Entry 9DUS (electron microscopy, 3.12 A resolution); this record covers chains A and E of the 5 polymer chains in the assembly.

Chain A:
Molecule: RNA-directed RNA polymerase L
Organism: Measles virus strain Edmonston-B
Notes: EC 2.7.7.48, 3.6.1.-, 2.7.7.88, 2.1.1.-
UniProt: Q83626 (Q83626_9MONO); residue numbers follow UniProt; this construct covers 1-2183
Chain sequence (2183 residues; row label = number of the first residue in the row):
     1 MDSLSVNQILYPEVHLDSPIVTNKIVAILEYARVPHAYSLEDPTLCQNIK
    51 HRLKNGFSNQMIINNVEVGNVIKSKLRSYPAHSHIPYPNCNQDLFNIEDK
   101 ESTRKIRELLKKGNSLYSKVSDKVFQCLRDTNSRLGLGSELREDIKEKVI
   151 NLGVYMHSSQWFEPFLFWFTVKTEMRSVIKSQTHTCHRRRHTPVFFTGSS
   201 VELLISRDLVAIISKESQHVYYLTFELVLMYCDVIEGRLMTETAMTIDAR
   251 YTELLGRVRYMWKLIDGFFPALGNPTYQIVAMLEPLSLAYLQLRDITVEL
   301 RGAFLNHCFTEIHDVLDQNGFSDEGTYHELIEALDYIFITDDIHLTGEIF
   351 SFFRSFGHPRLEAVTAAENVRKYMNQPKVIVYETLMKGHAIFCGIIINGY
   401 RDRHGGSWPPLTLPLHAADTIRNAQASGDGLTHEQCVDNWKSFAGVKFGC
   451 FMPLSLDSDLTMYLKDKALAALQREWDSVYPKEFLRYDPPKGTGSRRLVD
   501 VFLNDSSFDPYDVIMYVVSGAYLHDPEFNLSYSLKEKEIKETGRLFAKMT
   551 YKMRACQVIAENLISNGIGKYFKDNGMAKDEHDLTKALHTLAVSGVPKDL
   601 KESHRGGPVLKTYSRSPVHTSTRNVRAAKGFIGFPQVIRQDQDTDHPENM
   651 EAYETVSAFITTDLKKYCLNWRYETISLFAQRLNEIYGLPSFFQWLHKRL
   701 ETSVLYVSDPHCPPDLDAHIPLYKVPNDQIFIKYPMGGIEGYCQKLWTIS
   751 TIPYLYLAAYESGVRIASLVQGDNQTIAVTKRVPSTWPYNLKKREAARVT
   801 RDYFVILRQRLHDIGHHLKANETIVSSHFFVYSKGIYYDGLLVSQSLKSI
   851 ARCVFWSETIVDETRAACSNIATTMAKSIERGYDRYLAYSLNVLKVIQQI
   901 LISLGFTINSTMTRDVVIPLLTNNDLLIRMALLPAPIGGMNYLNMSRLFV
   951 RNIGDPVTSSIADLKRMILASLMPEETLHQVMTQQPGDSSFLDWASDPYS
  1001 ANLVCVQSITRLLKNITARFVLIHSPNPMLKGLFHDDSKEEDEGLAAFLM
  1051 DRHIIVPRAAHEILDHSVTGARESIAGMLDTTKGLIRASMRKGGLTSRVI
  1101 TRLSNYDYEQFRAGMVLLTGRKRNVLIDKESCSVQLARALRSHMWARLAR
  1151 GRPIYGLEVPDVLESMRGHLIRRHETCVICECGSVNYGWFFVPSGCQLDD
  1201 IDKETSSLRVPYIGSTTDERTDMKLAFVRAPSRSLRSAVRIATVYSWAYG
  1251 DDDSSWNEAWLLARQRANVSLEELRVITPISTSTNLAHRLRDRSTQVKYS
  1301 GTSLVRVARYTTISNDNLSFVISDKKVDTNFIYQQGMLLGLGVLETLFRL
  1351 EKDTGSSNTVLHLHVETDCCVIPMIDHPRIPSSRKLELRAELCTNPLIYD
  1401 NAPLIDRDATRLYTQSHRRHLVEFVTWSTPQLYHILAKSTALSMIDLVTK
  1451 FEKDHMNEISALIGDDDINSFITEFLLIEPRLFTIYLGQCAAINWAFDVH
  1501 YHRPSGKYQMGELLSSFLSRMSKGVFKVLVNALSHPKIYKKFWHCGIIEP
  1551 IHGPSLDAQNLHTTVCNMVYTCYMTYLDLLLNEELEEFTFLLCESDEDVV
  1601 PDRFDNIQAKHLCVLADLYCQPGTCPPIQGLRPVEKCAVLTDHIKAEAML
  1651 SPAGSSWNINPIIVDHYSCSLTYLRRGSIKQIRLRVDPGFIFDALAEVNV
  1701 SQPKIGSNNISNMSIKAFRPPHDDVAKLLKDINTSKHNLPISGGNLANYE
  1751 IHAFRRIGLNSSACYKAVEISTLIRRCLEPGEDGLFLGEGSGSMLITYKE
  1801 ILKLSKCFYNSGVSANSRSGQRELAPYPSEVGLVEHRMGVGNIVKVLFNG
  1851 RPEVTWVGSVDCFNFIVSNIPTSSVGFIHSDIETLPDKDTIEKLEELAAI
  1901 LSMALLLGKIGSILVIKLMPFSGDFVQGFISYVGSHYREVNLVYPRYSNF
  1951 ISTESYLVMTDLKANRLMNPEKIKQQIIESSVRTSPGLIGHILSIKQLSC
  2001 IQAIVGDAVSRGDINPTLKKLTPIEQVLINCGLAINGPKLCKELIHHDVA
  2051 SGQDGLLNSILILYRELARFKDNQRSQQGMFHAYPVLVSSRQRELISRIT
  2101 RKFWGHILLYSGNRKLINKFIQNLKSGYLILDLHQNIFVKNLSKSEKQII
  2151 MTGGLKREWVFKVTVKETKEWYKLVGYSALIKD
Disordered / not traced: 1-6, 184-188, 575-651, 1202-1230, 1280-1301, 1320-1328, 1367-1376, 1412-2183

Chain E:
Molecule: Phosphoprotein
Organism: Measles virus strain Edmonston-B
UniProt: Q83623 (PHOSP_MEASF); residues 1-507 here = UniProt positions 1-507
Chain sequence (509 residues; each row starts with the number of its first residue):
     1 MAEEQARHVKNGLECIRALKAEPIGSLAIEEAMAAWSEISDNPGQERATC
    51 REEKAGSSGLSKPCLSAIGSTEGGAPRIRGQGPGESDDDAETLGIPPRNL
   101 QASSTGLQCHYVYDHSGEAVKGIQDADSIMVQSGLDGDSTLSGGDNESEN
   151 SDVDIGEPDTEGYAITDRGSAPISMGFRASDVETAEGGEIHELLRLQSRG
   201 NNFPKLGKTLNVPPPPDPGRASTSGTPIKKGTDARLASFGTEIASSLTGG
   251 ATQCARKSPSEPSGPGAPAGNVPECVSNAALIQEWTPESGTTISPRSQNN
   301 EEGGDHYDDELFSDVQDIKTALAKIHEDNQKIISKLESLLLLKGEVESIK
   351 KQINRQNISISTLEGHLSSIMIAIPGLGKDPNDPTADVEINPDLKPIIGR
   401 DSGRALAEVLKKPVASRQLQGMTNGRTSSRGQLLKEFQLKPIGKKMSSAV
   451 GFVPDTGPASRSVIRSIIKSSRLEEDRKRYLMTLLDDIKGANDLAKFHQM
   501 LMKIIMKSG
Disordered / not traced: 1-323, 398-509
Differences from the reference sequence: expression tag (508-509)
Curated features (UniProtKB/Swiss-Prot):
  - region (Interaction with the L polymerase): S361 to L377, P396 to L410
  - binding site (Ca(2+)): D314
  - modified residue (Phosphoserine): S86, S151

How chain A and chain E interact:
Contacting residue pairs (43; chain A residue first):
  Y382(A) - H366(E)  hydrogen bond
  Y382(A) - S369(E)
  Y382(A) - I370(E)  hydrophobic
  M386(A) - S369(E)
  L415(A) - N357(E)
  L415(A) - S361(E)
  H416(A) - I358(E)
  H416(A) - S361(E)  hydrogen bond (side chain-backbone)
  H416(A) - T362(E)
  K441(A) - H366(E)
  A444(A) - G365(E)
  A444(A) - S369(E)  hydrogen bond (backbone-side chain)
  C450(A) - E389(E)
  L454(A) - P392(E)
  L454(A) - D393(E)
  L454(A) - L394(E)  hydrophobic
  Y511(A) - D393(E)
  Y511(A) - L394(E)  hydrophobic
  M515(A) - L394(E)  hydrophobic
  M515(A) - P396(E)  hydrophobic
  Y673(A) - A373(E)
  Y673(A) - P375(E)
  E674(A) - A373(E)
  E674(A) - P375(E)
  S677(A) - I372(E)  hydrogen bond (side chain-backbone)
  S677(A) - A373(E)
  L678(A) - S369(E)
  Q681(A) - I372(E)  hydrogen bond (side chain-backbone)
  Q681(A) - A373(E)
  N684(A) - T385(E)
  N684(A) - V388(E)
  E685(A) - V388(E)
  Y687(A) - P392(E)
  G688(A) - E389(E)
  G688(A) - P392(E)
  L689(A) - V388(E)
  L689(A) - L394(E)  hydrophobic
  P690(A) - A386(E)  hydrophobic
  P690(A) - V388(E)  hydrophobic
  P690(A) - I390(E)  hydrophobic
  S691(A) - T385(E)
  S691(A) - A386(E)
  Q694(A) - T385(E)  hydrogen bond
Other interface residues (no listed pair), chain A (28 interface residues in all): W440, K447, G449, P453, I514
Other interface residues (no listed pair), chain E (23 interface residues in all): I374, D387, N391

Summary:
Chain A and chain E form an interface of 28 and 23 residues respectively; the contacts include 6 hydrogen
bonds. Polar pairs include Y382(A)-H366(E), H416(A)-S361(E) and A444(A)-S369(E). Curated annotation (UniProt)
lists Ca2+-binding residue D314(E) on chain E.
Here chain A is RNA-directed RNA polymerase L and chain E is Phosphoprotein, both from Measles virus strain
Edmonston-B. Entry 9DUS (Cryo-EM structure of the Measles Virus polymerase (L) protein in complex with the
tetrameric phosphoprotein (P)) was determined by electron microscopy together with 9DUT from the same study.
